Entry 9CRS (electron microscopy, 2.90 A resolution); this record covers chains B and J of the 9 polymer chains in the assembly.

[Chain B]
Name: Gamma-aminobutyric acid receptor subunit alpha-1
From: Homo sapiens
UniProt: P14867 (GBRA1_HUMAN); residues 1-429 here correspond to UniProt positions 28-456 (UniProt number = residue number + 27)
Amino-acid sequence (429 residues; numbered 1 to 429; the number before each row is that of its first residue):
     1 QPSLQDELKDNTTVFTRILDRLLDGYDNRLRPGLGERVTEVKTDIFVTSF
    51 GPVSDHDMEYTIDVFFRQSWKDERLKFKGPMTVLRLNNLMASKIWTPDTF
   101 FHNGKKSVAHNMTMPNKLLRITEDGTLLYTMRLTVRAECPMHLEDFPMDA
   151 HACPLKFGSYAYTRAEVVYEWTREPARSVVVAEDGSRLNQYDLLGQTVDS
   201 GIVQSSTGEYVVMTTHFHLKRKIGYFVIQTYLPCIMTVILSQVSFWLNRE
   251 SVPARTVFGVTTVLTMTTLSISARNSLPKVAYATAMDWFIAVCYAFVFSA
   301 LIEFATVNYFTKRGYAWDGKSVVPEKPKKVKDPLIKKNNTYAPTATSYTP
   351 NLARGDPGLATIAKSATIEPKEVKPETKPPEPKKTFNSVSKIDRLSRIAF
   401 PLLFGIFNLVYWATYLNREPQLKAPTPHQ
Unresolved in the structure: 1-9, 321-383, 419-429
Disulfide bonds: C139-C153
Covalently attached groups: glycan linked to N111
Small-molecule neighbours:
  - gamma-amino-butanoic acid (ABU): F65, R67, L118, T130
  - PIO ([(2R)-2-octanoyloxy-3-[oxidanyl-[(1R,2R,3S,4R,5R,6S)-2,3,6-tris(oxidanyl)-4,5-diphosphonooxy-cyclohexyl]oxy-phosphoryl]oxy-propyl] octanoate): R249, S299, I302, E303, T306, F310, K312, R313, N387, S388, V389, S390, K391, I392, L395, S396
Curated features (UniProtKB/Swiss-Prot):
  - binding site (4-aminobutanoate): R67, T130
  - binding site (3alpha-hydroxy-5alpha-pregnan-11,20-dione): W246
  - glycosylation (N-linked (GlcNAc...) asparagine): N11, N111

[Chain J]
Name: IgG2b Fab_1F4 Heavy Chain
From: Mus musculus
Amino-acid sequence (454 residues; each row starts with the number of its first residue):
     1 EVQLQQSGAELVKPGASVKLSCTASGFNIKDTYMYWVKQRPEQGLEWIGR
    51 IDPANGDTKYDPKFQGKATITTDTFSNTAYLQLSSLTSEDTAVYYCARKG
   101 LRWAMDYWGQGTSVTVSTAKTTPPSVYPLAPGCGDTTGSSVTLGCLVKGY
   151 FPESVTVTWNSGSLSSSVHTFPALLQSGLYTMSSSVTVPSSTWPSQTVTC
   201 SVAHPASSTTVDKKLEPSGPISTINPCPPCKECHKCPAPNLEGGPSVFIF
   251 PPNIKDVLMISLTPKVTCVVVDVSEDDPDVQISWFVNNVEVHTAQTQTHR
   301 EDYNSTIRVVSTLPIQHQDWMSGKEFKCKVNNKDLPSPIERTISKIKGLV
   351 RAPQVYILPPPAEQLSRKDVSLTCLVVGFNPGDISVEWTSNGHTEENYKD
   401 TAPVLDSDGSYFIYSKLNMKTSKWEKTDSFSCNVRHEGLKNYYLKKTISR
   451 SPGK
Unresolved in the structure: 1, 118-454
Disulfide bonds: C22-C96

[Chain B / chain J interface]
Contacting residue pairs (12; chain B residue first):
  K42(B) - D31(J)  salt bridge
  E170(B) - R102(J)
  E170(B) - W103(J)
  W171(B) - W103(J)
  T172(B) - Y33(J)  hydrogen bond (backbone-side chain)
  T172(B) - W103(J)
  R173(B) - W103(J)
  E174(B) - Y35(J)  hydrogen bond
  E174(B) - R50(J)  salt bridge
  R177(B) - R50(J)
  S200(B) - R102(J)
  G201(B) - R102(J)
Other interface residues (no listed pair), chain B (12 interface residues in all): K71, P175, I202
Other interface residues (no listed pair), chain J (8 interface residues in all): K59, K99

[Overview]
12 residues of chain B face 8 of chain J across their interface; the contacts include 2 hydrogen bonds and 2
salt bridges. Among the polar pairs are K42(B)-D31(J), E174(B)-R50(J) and T172(B)-Y33(J). Ligands of chain B:
gamma-amino-butanoic acid and compound PIO.
Here chain B is Gamma-aminobutyric acid receptor subunit alpha-1 (Homo sapiens) and chain J is IgG2b Fab_1F4
Heavy Chain (Mus musculus). Entry 9CRS (Native human GABAA receptor of beta2-alpha1-beta2-alpha1-gamma2
assembly) was determined by electron microscopy, deposited together with 9CRV, 9CSB, 9CT0, 9CTJ, 9CTP, 9CTV
and 6 further entries.
